Entry 4H2X (X-ray diffraction, 2.15 A resolution); this record covers chains A and B of the 4 polymer chains in the assembly.

[Chain A]
Name: Amino acid--[acyl-carrier-protein] ligase 1
Organism: Bradyrhizobium japonicum
Notes: EC 6.2.1.-
UniProt: chimeric construct of Q89VT8, Q7CWR3: residues 1-220 from Q89VT8 (AACL1_BRAJA) positions 1-220 (same numbers); residues 221-231 from Q7CWR3 positions 236-246 (UniProt number = residue number + 15); residues 232-326 from Q89VT8 (AACL1_BRAJA) positions 232-326 (same numbers)
Chain sequence (346 residues; each row starts with the number of its first residue; numbers below 1 keep their minus sign (Met-19 is residue -19)):
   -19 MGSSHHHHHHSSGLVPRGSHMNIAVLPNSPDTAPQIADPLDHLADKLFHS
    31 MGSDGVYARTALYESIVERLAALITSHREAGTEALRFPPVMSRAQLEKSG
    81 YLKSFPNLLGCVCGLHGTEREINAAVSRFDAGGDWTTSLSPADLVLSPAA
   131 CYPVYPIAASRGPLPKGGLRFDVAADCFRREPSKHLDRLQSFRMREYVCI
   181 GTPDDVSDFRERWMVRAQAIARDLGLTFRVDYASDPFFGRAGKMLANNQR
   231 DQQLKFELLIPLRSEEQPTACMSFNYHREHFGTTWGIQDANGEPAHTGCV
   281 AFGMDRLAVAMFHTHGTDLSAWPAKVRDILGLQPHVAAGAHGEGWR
Disordered / not traced: -19 to 17, 313-326
Modified residues: Cys131 (s-hydroxycysteine; CSO); Cys279 (s-hydroxycysteine; CSO)
Construct notes: expression tag (-19 to 0)
Ligand contacts:
  - 5'-O-(glycylsulfamoyl)adenosine (G5A): Ala129, Cys131, Arg159, Asp167, Arg168, Leu169, Phe172, Met174, Glu176, Asp215, Lys235, Ala250, Cys251, Met252, Ser253, Asn255, Cys279, Ala281, Gly283, Arg286
  - 4'-phosphopantetheine (PNS): Phe85, Cys131, Tyr132, Asp215, Phe217, Leu225, Asn228, Gln229, Gln232, Leu234, Asn255, Tyr256, His257, His260, Phe261, Cys279
UniProt features mapped onto this chain:
  - binding site (Zn(2+)): Cys131, Glu176, Cys279
  - binding site (ATP): Arg159, Glu161, Arg168, Leu169, Lys235, Ala250 to Ser253, Arg286
  - binding site (an L-alpha-amino acid): Glu176

[Chain B]
Name: Amino acid--[acyl-carrier-protein] ligase 1
Organism: Bradyrhizobium japonicum
Notes: EC 6.2.1.-
UniProt: chimeric construct of Q89VT8, Q7CWR3: residues 1-220 from Q89VT8 (AACL1_BRAJA) positions 1-220 (same numbers); residues 221-231 from Q7CWR3 positions 236-246 (UniProt number = residue number + 15); residues 232-326 from Q89VT8 (AACL1_BRAJA) positions 232-326 (same numbers)
Chain sequence (346 residues; numbered -19 to 326; the number before each row is that of its first residue; numbers below 1 keep their minus sign (Met-19 is residue -19)):
   -19 MGSSHHHHHHSSGLVPRGSHMNIAVLPNSPDTAPQIADPLDHLADKLFHS
    31 MGSDGVYARTALYESIVERLAALITSHREAGTEALRFPPVMSRAQLEKSG
    81 YLKSFPNLLGCVCGLHGTEREINAAVSRFDAGGDWTTSLSPADLVLSPAA
   131 CYPVYPIAASRGPLPKGGLRFDVAADCFRREPSKHLDRLQSFRMREYVCI
   181 GTPDDVSDFRERWMVRAQAIARDLGLTFRVDYASDPFFGRAGKMLANNQR
   231 DQQLKFELLIPLRSEEQPTACMSFNYHREHFGTTWGIQDANGEPAHTGCV
   281 AFGMDRLAVAMFHTHGTDLSAWPAKVRDILGLQPHVAAGAHGEGWR
Disordered / not traced: -19 to 16, 313-326
Construct notes: expression tag (-19 to 0)
Metal / ion sites: Zn2+: Cys131, Glu176, Cys279 (together with 5'-O-(glycylsulfamoyl)adenosine)
Ligand contacts:
  - 5'-O-(glycylsulfamoyl)adenosine (G5A): Ala129, Cys131, Arg159, Glu161, Asp167, Arg168, Leu169, Phe172, Met174, Glu176, Asp215, Lys235, Ala250, Cys251, Met252, Ser253, Asn255, Cys279, Ala281, Gly283, Arg286
  - 4'-phosphopantetheine (PNS): Phe85, Cys131, Tyr132, Asp215, Phe217, Leu225, Asn228, Gln229, Gln232, Leu234, His257, Arg258, His260, Phe261, Cys279
UniProt features mapped onto this chain:
  - binding site (Zn(2+)): Cys131, Glu176, Cys279
  - binding site (ATP): Arg159, Glu161, Arg168, Leu169, Lys235, Ala250 to Ser253, Arg286
  - binding site (an L-alpha-amino acid): Glu176

[How chain A and chain B interact]
Pairs across the interface (116; chain A residue first):
  His29(A) - Glu63(B)  salt bridge
  His29(A) - Leu65(B)
  His29(A) - Arg141(B)
  Ser30(A) - Ile137(B)
  Met31(A) - Pro68(B)
  Met31(A) - Val70(B)
  Met31(A) - Met71(B)  hydrophobic
  Met31(A) - Ser72(B)
  Met31(A) - Gln75(B)
  Met31(A) - Pro133(B)  hydrophobic
  Ser33(A) - Asp123(B)  hydrogen bond
  Ser33(A) - Leu124(B)
  Val36(A) - Pro68(B)  hydrophobic
  Val36(A) - Val70(B)
  Val36(A) - Leu124(B)  hydrophobic
  Tyr37(A) - Pro68(B)
  Ala38(A) - Arg66(B)
  Ala38(A) - Phe67(B)  hydrophobic
  Arg39(A) - Leu65(B)
  Arg39(A) - Arg66(B)  hydrogen bond (backbone-backbone)
  Arg39(A) - Pro68(B)
  Ala41(A) - Ala64(B)
  Glu44(A) - Arg66(B)
  Glu63(A) - His29(B)  salt bridge
  Ala64(A) - Ala41(B)
  Leu65(A) - His29(B)
  Leu65(A) - Arg39(B)
  Arg66(A) - Ala38(B)
  Arg66(A) - Arg39(B)  hydrogen bond (backbone-backbone)
  Arg66(A) - Glu44(B)
  Phe67(A) - Ala38(B)  hydrophobic
  Pro68(A) - Met31(B)
  Pro68(A) - Val36(B)  hydrophobic
  Pro68(A) - Tyr37(B)
  Pro68(A) - Arg39(B)
  Pro68(A) - Ser171(B)
  Pro69(A) - Pro69(B)  hydrophobic
  Pro69(A) - Asp156(B)
  Pro69(A) - Ser171(B)
  Val70(A) - Met31(B)
  Val70(A) - Val36(B)
  Val70(A) - Leu126(B)  hydrophobic
  Val70(A) - Ser171(B)
  Ser72(A) - Met31(B)
  Arg73(A) - Trp115(B)
  Arg73(A) - Thr116(B)
  Gln75(A) - Met31(B)  hydrogen bond (side chain-backbone)
  Glu77(A) - Phe109(B)
  Glu77(A) - Trp115(B)  hydrogen bond
  Leu82(A) - Val106(B)
  Leu82(A) - Trp115(B)
  Lys83(A) - Val106(B)
  Lys83(A) - Asp110(B)  salt bridge
  Pro86(A) - Leu95(B)
  Pro86(A) - Ile102(B)  hydrophobic
  Leu89(A) - Cys93(B)
  Leu89(A) - Gly94(B)
  Leu89(A) - Trp115(B)  hydrophobic
  Gly90(A) - Cys93(B)
  Cys91(A) - Cys91(B)
  Cys91(A) - Val92(B)
  Cys91(A) - Cys93(B)  hydrogen bond (backbone-backbone)
  Cys91(A) - Trp115(B)  hydrophobic
  Cys91(A) - Leu119(B)  hydrophobic
  Val92(A) - Cys91(B)
  Val92(A) - Leu126(B)  hydrophobic
  Cys93(A) - Gly90(B)
  Cys93(A) - Cys91(B)  hydrogen bond (backbone-backbone)
  Cys93(A) - Cys93(B)  hydrogen bond
  Gly94(A) - Leu89(B)
  Leu95(A) - Pro86(B)
  Leu95(A) - Arg160(B)  hydrogen bond (backbone-side chain)
  His96(A) - Arg160(B)  hydrogen bond
  Glu99(A) - Phe218(B)
  Glu99(A) - Gly219(B)
  Glu99(A) - Arg220(B)  hydrogen bond (side chain-backbone)
  Ile102(A) - Pro86(B)  hydrophobic
  Ile102(A) - Phe218(B)  hydrophobic
  Asn103(A) - Phe218(B)
  Val106(A) - Leu82(B)
  Val106(A) - Pro86(B)  hydrophobic
  Phe109(A) - Glu77(B)
  Phe109(A) - Leu82(B)  hydrophobic
  Trp115(A) - Arg73(B)
  Trp115(A) - Glu77(B)  hydrogen bond
  Trp115(A) - Leu82(B)
  Trp115(A) - Cys91(B)  hydrophobic
  Thr116(A) - Arg73(B)
  Thr116(A) - Pro121(B)
  Leu119(A) - Cys91(B)  hydrophobic
  Pro121(A) - Thr116(B)
  Ala122(A) - Arg160(B)
  Asp123(A) - Ser33(B)
  Asp123(A) - Arg160(B)  salt bridge
  Leu124(A) - Ser33(B)
  Leu124(A) - Phe158(B)  hydrophobic
  Leu124(A) - Arg160(B)
  Leu126(A) - Val70(B)  hydrophobic
  Leu126(A) - Val92(B)  hydrophobic
  Leu126(A) - Leu126(B)  hydrophobic
  Pro133(A) - Met31(B)  hydrophobic
  Ile137(A) - His29(B)
  Ile137(A) - Ser30(B)
  Arg141(A) - His29(B)
  Asp156(A) - Pro69(B)
  Phe158(A) - Leu124(B)  hydrophobic
  Arg160(A) - Leu95(B)  hydrogen bond (side chain-backbone)
  Arg160(A) - His96(B)
  Gln170(A) - Leu124(B)
  Ser171(A) - Pro68(B)
  Ser171(A) - Pro69(B)
  Phe218(A) - Glu99(B)
  Phe218(A) - Ile102(B)  hydrophobic
  Phe218(A) - Asn103(B)
  Gly219(A) - Glu99(B)
  Arg220(A) - Glu99(B)  hydrogen bond (backbone-side chain)
Interface residues without a listed pair, chain A (61 interface residues in all): Gly32, Thr40, Met71, Asn87
Interface residues without a listed pair, chain B (60 interface residues in all): Gly32, Thr40, Asn87, Gln170

[In short]
Chain A and chain B form an interface of 61 and 60 residues respectively, with 14 hydrogen bonds and 4 salt
bridges. Polar contacts include His29(A)-Glu63(B), Glu63(A)-His29(B) and Lys83(A)-Asp110(B). Chain A binds
5'-O-(glycylsulfamoyl)adenosine and 4'-phosphopantetheine. Ligands of chain B: 5'-O-(glycylsulfamoyl)adenosine
and 4'-phosphopantetheine.
Here chain A is Amino acid--[acyl-carrier-protein] ligase 1 and chain B is Amino acid--[acyl-carrier-protein]
ligase 1, both from Bradyrhizobium japonicum. Entry 4H2X (Crystal structure of engineered Bradyrhizobium
japonicum glycine:[carrier protein] ligase complexed with carrier protein from Agrobacterium tumefaciens ...)
was determined by X-ray diffraction (same publication as 4H2S, 4H2T, 4H2U, 4H2V, 4H2W and 4H2Y).
